Entry 3HOZ (X-ray diffraction, 3.65 A resolution); this record covers chains D and G of the 15 polymer chains in the assembly.

Chain D:
Molecule: DNA-directed RNA polymerase II subunit RPB4
From: Saccharomyces cerevisiae
Notes: EC 2.7.7.6
Reference sequence: P20433 (RPB4_YEAST); numbering as in UniProt (aligned over 1-221)
Amino-acid sequence (221 residues; row label = number of the first residue in the row):
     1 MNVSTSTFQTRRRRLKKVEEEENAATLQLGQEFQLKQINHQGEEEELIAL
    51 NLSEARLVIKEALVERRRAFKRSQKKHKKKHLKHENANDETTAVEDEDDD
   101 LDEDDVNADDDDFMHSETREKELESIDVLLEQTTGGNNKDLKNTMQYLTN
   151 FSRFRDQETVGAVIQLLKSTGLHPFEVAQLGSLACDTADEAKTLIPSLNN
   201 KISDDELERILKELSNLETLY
Not modelled in the structure: 1-2, 77-116
Curated features (UniProtKB/Swiss-Prot):
  - modified residue: Met1 (N-acetylmethionine), Thr91 (Phosphothreonine), Thr92 (Phosphothreonine)

Chain G:
Molecule: DNA-directed RNA polymerase II subunit RPB7
From: Saccharomyces cerevisiae
Notes: EC 2.7.7.6
Reference sequence: P34087 (RPB7_YEAST); residue numbers follow UniProt; this construct covers 1-171
Amino-acid sequence (171 residues; each row starts with the number of its first residue):
     1 MFFIKDLSLNITLHPSFFGPRMKQYLKTKLLEEVEGSCTGKFGYILCVLD
    51 YDNIDIQRGRILPTDGSAEFNVKYRAVVFKPFKGEVVDGTVVSCSQHGFE
   101 VQVGPMKVFVTKHLMPQDLTFNAGSNPPSYQSSEDVITIKSRIRVKIEGC
   151 ISQVSSIHAIGSIKEDYLGAI
Curated features (UniProtKB/Swiss-Prot):
  - mutagenesis: Val108 to His113 (Lowers nucleic-acid binding of RPB4-RPB7 by 10-fold; no effect on association with Pol II core complex; abolishes transcriptional activity of Pol II), Ile151 to His158 (No effect on nucleic-acid binding of RPB4-RPB7 and on association with Pol II core complex; abolishes transcriptional activity of Pol II)

How chain D and chain G interact:
Contacting residue pairs (96):
  Val3(D) - Asn10(G)
  Thr5(D) - Ser8(G)  hydrogen bond (side chain-backbone)
  Thr5(D) - Phe42(G)
  Thr5(D) - Tyr74(G)  hydrogen bond
  Ser6(D) - Leu7(G)
  Ser6(D) - Ser8(G)  hydrogen bond (backbone-backbone)
  Thr7(D) - Lys5(G)
  Thr7(D) - Asp6(G)
  Thr7(D) - Lys41(G)
  Thr7(D) - Phe42(G)
  Phe8(D) - Lys5(G)
  Phe8(D) - Asp6(G)
  Glu22(D) - Lys83(G)  salt bridge
  Asn23(D) - Phe82(G)
  Asn23(D) - Lys83(G)
  Ala24(D) - Lys83(G)
  Ala25(D) - Lys83(G)
  Ala25(D) - Gly84(G)
  Leu29(D) - Phe82(G)  hydrophobic
  Gly30(D) - Phe82(G)
  Glu32(D) - Lys5(G)  salt bridge
  Glu32(D) - Lys41(G)  salt bridge
  Glu32(D) - Phe42(G)
  Phe33(D) - Phe3(G)  hydrophobic
  Phe33(D) - Lys41(G)
  Phe33(D) - Lys80(G)
  Gln37(D) - Lys5(G)  hydrogen bond
  Asn39(D) - Asp6(G)
  Asn39(D) - Arg75(G)  hydrogen bond
  His40(D) - Asp6(G)
  His40(D) - Leu7(G)  hydrogen bond (side chain-backbone)
  His40(D) - Lys73(G)  hydrogen bond (backbone-side chain)
  His40(D) - Tyr74(G)
  Glu45(D) - Asp6(G)
  Glu45(D) - Arg75(G)  salt bridge
  Leu47(D) - Phe3(G)  hydrophobic
  Ile48(D) - Phe3(G)
  Ile48(D) - Ile4(G)  hydrogen bond (backbone-backbone)
  Ala49(D) - Phe2(G)
  Leu50(D) - Met1(G)
  Leu50(D) - Phe2(G)  hydrogen bond (backbone-backbone)
  Leu50(D) - Ile4(G)  hydrophobic
  Leu52(D) - Phe2(G)  hydrophobic
  Val58(D) - Leu49(G)  hydrophobic
  Ala62(D) - Leu49(G)  hydrophobic
  Leu63(D) - Cys47(G)  hydrophobic
  Arg66(D) - Leu31(G)
  Arg66(D) - Glu35(G)  salt bridge
  Arg66(D) - Cys47(G)
  Arg66(D) - Val48(G)  hydrogen bond (side chain-backbone)
  Arg66(D) - Tyr51(G)
  Ala69(D) - Asp52(G)
  Phe70(D) - Tyr51(G)  hydrophobic
  Arg72(D) - Asp52(G)  salt bridge
  Ser73(D) - Arg21(G)
  Ser73(D) - Gln24(G)
  Arg119(D) - Arg142(G)
  Asn138(D) - Glu35(G)  hydrogen bond
  Asn138(D) - Gly36(G)  hydrogen bond (side chain-backbone)
  Asn138(D) - Leu46(G)
  Asp140(D) - Tyr44(G)
  Asp140(D) - Leu46(G)
  Asp140(D) - Pro105(G)
  Leu141(D) - Leu46(G)
  Leu141(D) - Cys47(G)  hydrophobic
  Asn143(D) - Gln102(G)  hydrogen bond
  Thr144(D) - Phe2(G)
  Thr144(D) - Leu46(G)
  Thr144(D) - Pro105(G)
  Tyr147(D) - Asp88(G)  hydrogen bond (side chain-backbone)
  Tyr147(D) - Gly89(G)
  Tyr147(D) - Gln102(G)
  Tyr147(D) - Val103(G)
  Tyr147(D) - Gly104(G)
  Asn150(D) - Arg142(G)
  Phe151(D) - Gly89(G)
  Phe151(D) - Thr90(G)
  Phe151(D) - Arg142(G)
  Phe175(D) - Met1(G)
  Phe175(D) - Glu85(G)
  Ala178(D) - Met1(G)
  Gln179(D) - Glu85(G)
  Gln179(D) - Val86(G)  hydrogen bond (side chain-backbone)
  Leu183(D) - Val86(G)
  Leu183(D) - Asp88(G)
  Leu183(D) - Arg144(G)
  Ala184(D) - Arg144(G)  hydrogen bond (backbone-side chain)
  Thr187(D) - Tyr167(G)
  Asp189(D) - Tyr167(G)  hydrogen bond
  Glu190(D) - Arg144(G)  salt bridge
  Glu190(D) - Tyr167(G)
  Thr193(D) - Tyr167(G)
  Leu194(D) - Val86(G)
  Leu194(D) - Arg144(G)
  Leu194(D) - Asp166(G)
  Leu194(D) - Tyr167(G)
Also at the interface, not in a pair above, chain D (57 interface residues in all): Ser4, Ile38, Ala55, Ile59, Glu65, Gly135, Leu148, Cys185
Also at the interface, not in a pair above, chain G (50 interface residues in all): Leu9, Glu33, Ile45, Asp50, Val77, Val87, Leu168

Overview:
57 residues of chain D face 50 of chain G across their interface; the contacts include 17 hydrogen bonds and 7
salt bridges. Polar contacts include Glu22(D)-Lys83(G), Glu32(D)-Lys5(G) and Glu32(D)-Lys41(G). Curated
annotation (UniProt) lists 14 mutagenesis sites on chain G.
Here chain D is DNA-directed RNA polymerase II subunit RPB4 and chain G is DNA-directed RNA polymerase II
subunit RPB7, both from Saccharomyces cerevisiae. Entry 3HOZ (Complete RNA polymerase II elongation complex IV
with a T-U mismatch and a frayed RNA 3'-guanine) was determined by X-ray diffraction together with 3HOU, 3HOV,
3HOW, 3HOX and 3HOY from the same study.
